6V8I - chains DJ and DK of the 72 polymer chains in the assembly; structure by electron microscopy, 3.70 A resolution.

[Chain DJ (and DK)]
Molecule: Fiber Lower, gp62
From: Staphylococcus virus 80alpha
Notes: chain DK of this document is another copy of the same molecule, construct and numbering; everything in this record applies to it too
Reference sequence: A4ZFC8 (A4ZFC8_9CAUD); residue numbers follow UniProt; this construct covers 1-607
Sequence (607 residues; numbered 1 to 607; the number before each row is that of its first residue):
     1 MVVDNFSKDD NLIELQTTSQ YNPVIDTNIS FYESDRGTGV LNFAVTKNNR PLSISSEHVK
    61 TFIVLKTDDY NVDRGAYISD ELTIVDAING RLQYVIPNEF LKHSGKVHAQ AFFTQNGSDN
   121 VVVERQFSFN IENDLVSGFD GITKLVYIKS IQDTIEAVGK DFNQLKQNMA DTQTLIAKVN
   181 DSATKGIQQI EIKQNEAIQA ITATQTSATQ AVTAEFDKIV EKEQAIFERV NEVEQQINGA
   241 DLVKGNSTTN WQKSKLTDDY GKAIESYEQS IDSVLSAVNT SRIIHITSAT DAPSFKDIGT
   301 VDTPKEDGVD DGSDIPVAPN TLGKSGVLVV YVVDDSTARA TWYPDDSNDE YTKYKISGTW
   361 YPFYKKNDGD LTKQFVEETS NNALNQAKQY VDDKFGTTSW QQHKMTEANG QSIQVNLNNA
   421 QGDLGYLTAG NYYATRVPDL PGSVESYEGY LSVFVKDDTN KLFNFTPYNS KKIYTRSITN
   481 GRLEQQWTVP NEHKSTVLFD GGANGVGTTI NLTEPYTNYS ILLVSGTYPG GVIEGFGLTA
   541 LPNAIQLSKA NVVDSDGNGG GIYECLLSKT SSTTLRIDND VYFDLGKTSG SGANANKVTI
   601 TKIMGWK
Unresolved in the structure: 1-2, 170-607 (chain DK: 1-4, 194-607)

[How chain DJ and chain DK interact]
Pairs across the interface (57; chain DJ residue first):
  Asp4(DJ) - Asn120(DK)
  Phe6(DJ) - Phe113(DK)  hydrophobic
  Phe6(DJ) - Gln115(DK)
  Phe6(DJ) - Asn120(DK)
  Phe6(DJ) - Val122(DK)  hydrophobic
  Ser7(DJ) - Lys47(DK)
  Lys8(DJ) - Thr18(DK)
  Lys8(DJ) - Ser19(DK)
  Lys8(DJ) - Lys47(DK)
  Lys8(DJ) - Val123(DK)  hydrogen bond (side chain-backbone)
  Asp9(DJ) - Lys47(DK)  salt bridge
  Asp10(DJ) - Thr17(DK)
  Asp10(DJ) - Thr18(DK)  hydrogen bond
  Asp10(DJ) - Gln20(DK)  hydrogen bond (backbone-side chain)
  Asp10(DJ) - Lys47(DK)
  Asn28(DJ) - Ser19(DK)
  Asn28(DJ) - Gln20(DK)  hydrogen bond (side chain-backbone)
  Asn28(DJ) - Tyr21(DK)
  Ile29(DJ) - Ser19(DK)
  Ile29(DJ) - Tyr21(DK)
  Ser30(DJ) - Ser19(DK)
  Ser30(DJ) - Tyr21(DK)
  Tyr32(DJ) - Asn22(DK)  hydrogen bond (side chain-backbone)
  Tyr32(DJ) - Val123(DK)  hydrophobic
  Tyr32(DJ) - Glu124(DK)
  Tyr32(DJ) - Arg125(DK)  hydrogen bond (side chain-backbone)
  Ser34(DJ) - Val121(DK)
  Ser34(DJ) - Val123(DK)
  Asp35(DJ) - Val121(DK)
  Asp35(DJ) - Val123(DK)  hydrogen bond (side chain-backbone)
  Arg36(DJ) - Asp119(DK)  hydrogen bond (side chain-backbone)
  Gly37(DJ) - Asn120(DK)
  Thr38(DJ) - Asn120(DK)
  Thr38(DJ) - Val121(DK)  hydrogen bond (side chain-backbone)
  Thr38(DJ) - Val122(DK)
  Glu132(DJ) - Tyr21(DK)  hydrogen bond
  Asp134(DJ) - Gln110(DK)  hydrogen bond
  Asp134(DJ) - Val123(DK)
  Asp134(DJ) - Gln126(DK)
  Leu135(DJ) - Val64(DK)  hydrophobic
  Leu135(DJ) - Tyr77(DK)  hydrogen bond (backbone-side chain)
  Leu135(DJ) - His108(DK)
  Leu135(DJ) - Ala109(DK)
  Val136(DJ) - Val64(DK)  hydrophobic
  Val136(DJ) - Phe112(DK)  hydrophobic
  Phe139(DJ) - Tyr70(DK)  hydrogen bond (backbone-side chain)
  Phe139(DJ) - Tyr77(DK)
  Asp140(DJ) - Val146(DK)
  Thr143(DJ) - Val146(DK)
  Tyr147(DJ) - Tyr147(DK)
  Tyr147(DJ) - Ile148(DK)  hydrogen bond (side chain-backbone)
  Tyr147(DJ) - Ile151(DK)  hydrophobic
  Tyr147(DJ) - Gln152(DK)  hydrogen bond
  Ile151(DJ) - Ile151(DK)  hydrophobic
  Ile151(DJ) - Ile155(DK)  hydrophobic
  Asp161(DJ) - Phe162(DK)
  Phe162(DJ) - Phe162(DK)  hydrophobic
Interface residues without a listed pair, chain DJ (32 interface residues in all): Asn5, Asn11, Asn130, Thr154, Val158, Met169
Interface residues without a listed pair, chain DK (35 interface residues in all): Pro23, Asn48, Lys66, Met169

[Summary]
Chain DJ and chain DK form an interface of 32 and 35 residues respectively, with 15 hydrogen bonds and 1 salt
bridge. Polar pairs include Asp9(DJ)-Lys47(DK), Lys8(DJ)-Val123(DK) and Asp10(DJ)-Thr18(DK).
Both chains are Fiber Lower, gp62 (Staphylococcus virus 80alpha). Entry 6V8I (Composite atomic model of the
Staphylococcus aureus phage 80alpha baseplate) was determined by electron microscopy.
